Entry 8WGB (electron microscopy, 3.70 A resolution); this record covers chains C and R of the 5 polymer chains in the assembly.

== Chain C ==
Molecule: Guanine nucleotide-binding protein G(i) subunit alpha-3
Source organism: Homo sapiens
UniProt: P08754 (GNAI3_HUMAN); numbering as in UniProt (aligned over 1-354)
Chain sequence (354 residues; each row starts with the number of its first residue):
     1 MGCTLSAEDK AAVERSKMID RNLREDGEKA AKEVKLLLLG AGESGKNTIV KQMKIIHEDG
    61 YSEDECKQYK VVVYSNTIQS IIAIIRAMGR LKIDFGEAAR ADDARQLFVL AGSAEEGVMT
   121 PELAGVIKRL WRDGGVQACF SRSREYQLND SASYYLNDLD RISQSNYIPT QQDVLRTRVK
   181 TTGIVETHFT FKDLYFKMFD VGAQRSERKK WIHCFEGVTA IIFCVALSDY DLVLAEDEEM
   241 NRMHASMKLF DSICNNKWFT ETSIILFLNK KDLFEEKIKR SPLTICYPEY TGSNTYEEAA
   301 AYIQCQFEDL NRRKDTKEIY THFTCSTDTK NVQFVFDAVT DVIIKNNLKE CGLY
Not modelled in the structure: 1-5, 57-182
Differences from the reference sequence: conflict Asn47 (Ser in P08754), Ala203 (Gly in P08754), Ala245 (Glu in P08754), Ser326 (Ala in P08754)
Swiss-Prot annotation at these positions:
  - region: Lys35 to Lys46, Thr48 (G1 motif), Asp173 to Thr181 (G2 motif), Phe196 to Gly202, Gln204, Arg205 (G3 motif), Ile265 to Asp272 (G4 motif), Thr324, Cys325, Thr327 to Thr329 (G5 motif)
  - binding site (GTP): Gly42, Glu43, Ser44, Gly45, Lys46, Thr48, Asp150, Ser151, Leu175, Arg176, Thr177, Arg178, Val179, Lys180, Thr181, Val201, Asn269, Lys270, Asp272, Leu273 and 2 more in UniProt
  - binding site (GDP): Glu43, Ser44, Gly45, Lys46, Thr48, Ser151, Leu175, Arg176, Thr177, Arg178, Asn269, Lys270, Asp272, Cys325
  - binding site (Mg(2+)): Thr181
  - modified residue: Arg178 (ADP-ribosylarginine), Gln204 (Deamidated glutamine), Cys351 (ADP-ribosylcysteine)
  - lipidation: Gly2 (N-myristoyl glycine), Cys3 (S-palmitoyl cysteine)
  - natural variant: Gly40 (G40R: In ARCND1), Gly45 (G45S: In ARCND1), Asn47 (S47N: In ARCND1; this construct carries the variant)
  - mutagenesis: Lys35 (K35A: Decreased affinity for PLCD4), Leu36 (L36A: Increased affinity for PLCD4), Leu37 (L37A: No effect on binding to PLCD4), Leu39 (L39A: Decreased affinity for PLCD4), Gly42 (G42R: Decreased affinity for PLCD4), Ile184 (I184A: No effect on binding to PLCD4), Trp211 (W211A: Decreased affinity for CCDC88C and PLCD4), Phe215 (F215A: Decreased affinity for CCDC88C and PLCD4), Val218 (V218A: No effect on binding to PLCD4), Lys248 (K248M: No effect on binding to CCDC88C), Leu249 (L249H: Decreased affinity for PLCD4; L249V: No effect on binding to PLCD4), Ser252 (S252A: Increased affinity for PLCD4; S252D: Decreased affinity for PLCD4), 4 further mutagenesis entries in UniProt

== Chain R ==
Molecule: Metabotropic glutamate receptor 4
Source organism: Homo sapiens
UniProt: Q14833 (GRM4_HUMAN); numbering as in UniProt (aligned over 33-912)
Chain sequence (880 residues; each row starts with the number of its first residue):
    33 KPKGHPHMNS IRIDGDITLG GLFPVHGRGS EGKPCGELKK EKGIHRLEAM LFALDRINND
    93 PDLLPNITLG ARILDTCSRD THALEQSLTF VQALIEKDGT EVRCGSGGPP IITKPERVVG
   153 VIGASGSSVS IMVANILRLF KIPQISYAST APDLSDNSRY DFFSRVVPSD TYQAQAMVDI
   213 VRALKWNYVS TVASEGSYGE SGVEAFIQKS REDGGVCIAQ SVKIPREPKA GEFDKIIRRL
   273 LETSNARAVI IFANEDDIRR VLEAARRANQ TGHFFWMGSD SWGSKIAPVL HLEEVAEGAV
   333 TILPKRMSVR GFDRYFSSRT LDNNRRNIWF AEFWEDNFHC KLSRHALKKG SHVKKCTNRE
   393 RIGQDSAYEQ EGKVQFVIDA VYAMGHALHA MHRDLCPGRV GLCPRMDPVD GTQLLKYIRN
   453 VNFSGIAGNP VTFNENGDAP GRYDIYQYQL RNDSAEYKVI GSWTDHLHLR IERMHWPGSG
   513 QQLPRSICSL PCQPGERKKT VKGMPCCWHC EPCTGYQYQV DRYTCKTCPY DMRPTENRTG
   573 CRPIPIIKLE WGSPWAVLPL FLAVVGIAAT LFVVITFVRY NDTPIVKASG RELSYVLLAG
   633 IFLCYATTFL MIAEPDLGTC SLRRIFLGLG MSISYAALLT KTNRIYRIFE QGKRSVSAPR
   693 FISPASQLAI TFSLISLQLL GICVWFVVDP SHSVVDFQDQ RTLDPRFARG VLKCDISDLS
   753 LICLLGYSML LMVTCTVYAI KTRGVPETFN EAKPIGFTMY TTCIVWLAFI PIFFGTSQSA
   813 DKLYIQTTTL TVSVSLSASV SLGMLYMPKV YIILFHPEQN VPKRKRSLKA VVTAATMSNK
   873 FTQKGNFRPN GEAKSELCEN LEAPALATKQ TYVTYTNHAI
Not modelled in the structure: 33-40, 127-147, 375-399, 484-486, 853-912
Disulfides: Cys67-Cys109, Cys249-Cys538, Cys428-Cys435, Cys520-Cys539, Cys524-Cys542, Cys545-Cys557, Cys560-Cys573, Cys652-Cys746
Small-molecule neighbours:
  - glutamic acid (GLU): Arg78, Ser157, Ser159, Ala180, Ser181, Thr182, Tyr230, Asp312, Ser313, Lys317, Glu403, Lys405
  - W9R ((1R,2S)-2-[[3,5-bis(chloranyl)phenyl]carbamoyl]cyclohexane-1-carboxylic acid): Thr639, Met643, Arg655, Arg656, Leu659, Lys745, Cys746, Asp747, Ile748, Ser749, Asp750, Ser752, Leu753, Phe805, Thr819, Leu822
What the authors report for this chain:
  - binding site for W9R: Met643, Arg655, Arg656, Lys745, Ile748, Asp750, Leu753, Phe805, Thr819, Leu822
  - mutagenesis - R655A, R656A, K745E, C746A, I748A, D750A, L753A, F805A: abolished signaling in response to W9R
  - higher-order assembly contacts with a neighbouring Metabotropic glutamate receptor 2; pairs are residue here / residue on that copy: Pro803-Thr793
  - contacts within the chain: Asp563-Gln730 (hydrogen bond), Glu568-Arg738 (salt bridge)
  - mutagenesis - E568A/R738A, Y792A: decreased signaling in response to glutamic acid
  - mutagenesis - D563A/Q730A: increased signaling in response to LY379268
  - conformationally variable residues (side-chain flip): Tyr678, Tyr792
  - mutagenesis - I772A: unchanged signaling in response to glutamic acid
  - mutagenesis - F781S: abolished signaling in response to glutamic acid

== Chain C / chain R interface ==
Contacting residue pairs - 34 pairs, chain C then chain R:
  Ala31(C) with Val688(R); Ser689(R)
  Lys32(C) with Ser687(R), hydrogen bond (backbone-side chain); Val688(R), hydrogen bond (backbone-backbone)
  Glu33(C) with Val688(R)
  Val34(C) with Val688(R), hydrophobic
  Leu194(C) with Gly684(R); Lys685(R); Arg686(R)
  Thr219(C) with Val688(R)
  Thr340(C) with Gly684(R); Lys685(R)
  Ile343(C) with Ser687(R); Val688(R), hydrophobic
  Ile344(C) with Phe681(R), hydrophobic
  Asn347(C) with Ile680(R); Val688(R); Ser689(R); Ala690(R); Pro691(R)
  Leu348(C) with Ile680(R), hydrophobic; Phe781(R), hydrophobic
  Cys351(C) with Ile680(R), hydrophobic; Ile694(R); Pro696(R)
  Gly352(C) with Lys619(R)
  Leu353(C) with Lys619(R); Ala620(R), hydrogen bond (backbone-backbone); Gly622(R); Arg676(R); Ile677(R), hydrophobic; Phe781(R)
  Tyr354(C) with Lys619(R), hydrogen bond (backbone-side chain); Phe781(R), hydrophobic
Also at the interface, not in a pair above, chain C (17 interface residues in all): Lys192, Glu350
Also at the interface, not in a pair above, chain R (19 interface residues in all): Glu779
The authors on this interface:
  - interface residues, chain C: Ile343(C), Leu353(C)
  - interface residues, chain R: Lys619(R), Ala620(R), Phe781(R)

== In short ==
17 residues of chain C and 19 residues of chain R are in contact; the contacts include 4 hydrogen bonds. Polar
pairs include Lys32(C)-Ser687(R), Tyr354(C)-Lys619(R) and Lys32(C)-Val688(R). From the paper: a binding site
for W9R at Met643(R), Arg655(R) and Arg656(R) among others; R655A, R656A and K745E of chain R, among others,
abolish signaling in response to W9R; 13 substitutions were tested in all.
Chain C is Guanine nucleotide-binding protein G(i) subunit alpha-3 and chain R is Metabotropic glutamate
receptor 4, both from Homo sapiens; the structure, mGlu2-4 heterodimer bound with Gi, was determined by
electron microscopy, deposited together with 8WG9, 8WGC and 8WGD.
